PDB entry 1PO1 | X-ray diffraction, 2.90 A resolution | chains 1 and 2 of the 5 polymer chains in the assembly

[Chain 1]
Name: Poliovirus type 1 mahoney
Organism: Human poliovirus 1
Reference sequence: P03300 (POLH_POL1M); residues 1-302 here correspond to UniProt positions 579-880 (UniProt number = residue number + 578)
Sequence (302 residues; row label = number of the first residue in the row):
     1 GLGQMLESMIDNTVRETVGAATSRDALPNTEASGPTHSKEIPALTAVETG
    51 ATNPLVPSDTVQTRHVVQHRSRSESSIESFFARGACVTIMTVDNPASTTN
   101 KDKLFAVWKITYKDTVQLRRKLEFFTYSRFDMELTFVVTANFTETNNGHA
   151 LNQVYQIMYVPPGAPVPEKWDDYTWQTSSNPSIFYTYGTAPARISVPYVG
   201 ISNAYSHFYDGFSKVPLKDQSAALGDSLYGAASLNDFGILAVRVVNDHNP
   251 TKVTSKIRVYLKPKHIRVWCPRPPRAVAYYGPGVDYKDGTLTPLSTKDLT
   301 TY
Not modelled in the structure: 1-19

[Chain 2]
Name: Poliovirus type 1 mahoney
Organism: Human poliovirus 1
Reference sequence: P03300 (POLH_POL1M); residues 1-272 here correspond to UniProt positions 69-340 (UniProt number = residue number + 68)
Sequence (272 residues; row label = number of the first residue in the row):
     1 SPNIEACGYSDRVLQLTLGNSTITTQEAANSVVAYGRWPEYLRDSEANPV
    51 DQPTEPDVAACRFYTLDTVSWTKESRGWWWKLPDALRDMGLFGQNMYYHY
   101 LGRSGYTVHVQCNASKFHQGALGVFAVPEMCLAGDSNTTTMHTSYQNANP
   151 GEKGGTFTGTFTPDNNQTSPARRFCPVDYLLGNGTLLGNAFVFPHQIINL
   201 RTNNCATLVLPYVNSLSIDSMVKHNNWGIAILPLAPLNFASESSPEIPIT
   251 LTIAPMCCEFNGLRNITLPRLQ
Not modelled in the structure: 1-4

[Interface between chain 1 and chain 2]
Contacting residue pairs (110):
  Glu48(1) with Ala29(2); Gln196(2); Ile197(2), hydrogen bond (backbone-backbone); Asn199(2), hydrogen bond; Thr202(2), hydrogen bond; Asn203(2)
  Thr49(1) with Ala29(2); Val32(2); Gln196(2), hydrogen bond (backbone-side chain)
  Gly50(1) with His195(2)
  Thr126(1) with Glu129(2)
  Tyr127(1) with Glu129(2), hydrogen bond; Val213(2), hydrophobic; Asn214(2); Ser215(2)
  Ser202(1) with Ser215(2); Leu216(2)
  Asn203(1) with Ser215(2), hydrogen bond (backbone-backbone); Leu216(2)
  Ala204(1) with Ser215(2)
  Ser206(1) with Ser215(2), hydrogen bond
  Phe208(1) with Glu129(2)
  Tyr209(1) with Glu129(2); Cys131(2); His224(2)
  Asp210(1) with Lys81(2), salt bridge; Glu129(2), hydrogen bond (backbone-side chain); Met130(2); Cys131(2), hydrogen bond (backbone-side chain); His224(2); Asn225(2), hydrogen bond (backbone-backbone)
  Gly211(1) with Lys223(2)
  Phe212(1) with Thr143(2); Ser144(2); Tyr145(2), hydrophobic; Ala148(2), hydrophobic; Lys223(2), hydrogen bond (backbone-backbone)
  Ser213(1) with Lys223(2), hydrogen bond (backbone-side chain)
  Val215(1) with Val222(2), hydrophobic; Lys223(2)
  Pro216(1) with Tyr145(2), hydrophobic; Gln146(2); Pro269(2); Arg270(2), hydrogen bond (backbone-backbone)
  Leu217(1) with Leu268(2); Arg270(2), hydrogen bond (backbone-side chain)
  Lys218(1) with Leu268(2), hydrogen bond (backbone-backbone); Pro269(2); Arg270(2), hydrogen bond (backbone-side chain)
  Gln220(1) with Arg270(2), hydrogen bond (backbone-side chain)
  Ser221(1) with Arg270(2)
  Ala222(1) with Arg270(2)
  Asp226(1) with Arg172(2), salt bridge
  Leu228(1) with Met141(2)
  Tyr229(1) with Lys81(2); Met130(2); Cys131(2); Leu132(2), hydrogen bond (side chain-backbone); Met141(2), hydrogen bond (backbone-backbone); Thr143(2); Phe174(2)
  Ala231(1) with Met141(2), hydrophobic
  Cys270(1) with Tyr35(2); Val213(2), hydrophobic
  Pro271(1) with Val192(2); Phe193(2)
  Arg272(1) with Pro128(2), hydrogen bond (side chain-backbone); Glu129(2), hydrogen bond (side chain-backbone); Phe193(2)
  Pro273(1) with Thr185(2); Asn189(2); Val192(2); Phe193(2)
  Pro274(1) with Thr185(2)
  Arg275(1) with Asn183(2), hydrogen bond (side chain-backbone); Gly184(2)
  Ala276(1) with Gly184(2), hydrogen bond (backbone-backbone); Leu186(2), hydrophobic
  Val277(1) with Leu180(2), hydrophobic; Gly184(2), hydrogen bond (backbone-backbone)
  Tyr280(1) with Ser136(2); Asn137(2), hydrogen bond (side chain-backbone); Thr138(2), hydrogen bond (side chain-backbone); Thr139(2); Thr140(2)
  Pro282(1) with Met141(2), hydrophobic
  Gly283(1) with Met141(2)
  Val284(1) with Cys131(2); Leu132(2); Ala133(2); Asn183(2)
  Asp285(1) with Ala133(2); Gly134(2), hydrogen bond (side chain-backbone); Thr140(2); Met141(2), hydrogen bond (side chain-backbone)
  Tyr286(1) with Ala133(2), hydrophobic; Asn137(2); Phe161(2), hydrophobic; Cys175(2), hydrogen bond (side chain-backbone); Pro176(2); Val177(2), hydrogen bond (side chain-backbone); Gly182(2); Gly184(2)
  Lys287(1) with Asn137(2)
  Asp288(1) with Asn137(2), hydrogen bond (backbone-side chain); Phe161(2); Pro163(2)
  Leu291(1) with Phe161(2), hydrophobic; Tyr179(2), hydrogen bond (backbone-side chain); Leu180(2), hydrophobic
Other interface residues (no listed pair), chain 1 (49 interface residues in all): Val47, Ile201, Lys214, Ser227, Gly230, Leu294
Other interface residues (no listed pair), chain 2 (62 interface residues in all): Asn30, Val127, Asn149, Ala190, Ser217, Thr267

[Overview]
49 residues of chain 1 and 62 residues of chain 2 are in contact, with 32 hydrogen bonds and 2 salt bridges.
Among the polar pairs are Asp210(1)-Lys81(2), Asp226(1)-Arg172(2) and Glu48(1)-Asn199(2).
Here chain 1 is Poliovirus type 1 mahoney and chain 2 is Poliovirus type 1 mahoney, both from Human poliovirus
1. Entry 1PO1 (Poliovirus (type 1, mahoney) in complex with R80633, an inhibitor of viral replication) was
determined by X-ray diffraction (same publication as 1PO2).
